Entry 1EYS (X-ray diffraction, 2.20 A resolution); this record covers chains M and H of the 4 polymer chains in the assembly.

# Chain M
Protein: Photosynthetic reaction center
Source organism: Thermochromatium tepidum
Notes: fragment: m subunit
Chain sequence (324 residues; numbered 1 to 324; the number before each row is that of its first residue):
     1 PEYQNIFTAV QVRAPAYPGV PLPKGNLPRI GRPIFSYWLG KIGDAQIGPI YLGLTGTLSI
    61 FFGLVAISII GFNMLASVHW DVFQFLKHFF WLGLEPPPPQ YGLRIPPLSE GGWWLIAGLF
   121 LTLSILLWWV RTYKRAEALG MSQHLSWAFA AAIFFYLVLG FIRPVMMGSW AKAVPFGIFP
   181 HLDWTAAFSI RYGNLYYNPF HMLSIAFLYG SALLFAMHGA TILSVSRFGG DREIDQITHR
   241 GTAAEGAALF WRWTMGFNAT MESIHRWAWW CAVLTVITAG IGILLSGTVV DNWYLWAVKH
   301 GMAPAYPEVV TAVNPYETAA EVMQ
Unresolved in the structure: 319-324
Metal / ion sites: bacteriochlorophyll a Mg site 1 near His181 (its only coordinating residue here); bacteriochlorophyll a Mg site 2 near His201 (its only coordinating residue here); Fe ion: His218, Glu233, His265 (shared with 2 residues of chain L)
Ligand contacts:
  - bacteriochlorophyll a (BCL), molecule 1: Ile67, Ile70, Leu121, Ile125, Phe149, Ala152, Ile153, Phe155, Tyr156, Leu159, Trp184, Thr185, Ala186, Phe188, Ser189, Leu195, Tyr196, Asn198, His201, Ser204, Ile205, Leu208, Tyr209, Thr275, Val276, Ala279, Gly282, Ile283
  - bacteriochlorophyll a (BCL), molecule 2: Trp128, Phe155, Tyr156, Leu159, Val174, Ile178, His181, Leu182, Trp184, Thr185
  - bacteriochlorophyll a (BCL), molecule 3: Thr185, Tyr196, Tyr209
  - bacteriochlorophyll a (BCL), molecule 4: Tyr196, Met202, Ile205, Ala206, Tyr209, Gly210, Leu213
  - 2-O-octyl-beta-D-glucopyranose (BGL), molecule 1: Ile69, Phe72, Asn73, Ala76, His79, Trp80, Ser109, Trp113
  - 2-O-octyl-beta-D-glucopyranose (BGL), molecule 2: Leu126, Trp129, Val130, Trp147, Ala150, Phe154, Leu157
  - 2-O-octyl-beta-D-glucopyranose (BGL), molecule 3: His144, Arg266, Trp270
  - 2-O-octyl-beta-D-glucopyranose (BGL), molecule 4: Pro199, Met202, Leu203, His300, Met302
  - bacteriopheophytin a (BPH), molecule 1: Ser59, Ile60, Gly63, Leu64, Ile67, Ser68, Leu121, Ser124, Ile125, Trp128, Thr132, Leu145, Ala148, Phe149, Ala152, Ala272, Val273, Val276
  - bacteriopheophytin a (BPH), molecule 2: Tyr209, Ala212, Leu213, Ala216, Met217, Trp251, Thr254, Met255
  - spirilloxanthin (CRT): Ile67, Ile70, Gly71, Phe72, Met74, Leu75, Phe85, Phe89, Ile105, Trp114, Leu115, Gly118, Leu119, Thr122, Tyr156, Leu157, Leu159, Gly160, Phe161, Trp170, Val174, Pro175, Phe176, Gly177, Ile178, His181
  - menaquinone 8 (MQ8): Leu213, Leu214, Met217, His218, Thr221, Ile222, Ala244, Ala247, Ala248, Trp251, Met255, Phe257, Asn258, Ala259, Thr260, Met261, Ile264, Trp267

# Chain H
Protein: Photosynthetic reaction center
Source organism: Thermochromatium tepidum
Notes: fragment: h subunit
Reference sequence: Q93RD8 (Q93RD8_THETI); residues 5-259 here correspond to UniProt positions 1-255 (UniProt number = residue number - 4)
Chain sequence (259 residues; row label = number of the first residue in the row):
     1 MPAGITHYID AAQITIWAFW LFFFGLIIYL RREDKREGYP LDSNRTERSG GRYKVVGFPD
    61 LPDPKTFVLP HNGGTVVAPR VEAPVAVNAT PFSPAPGSPL VPNGDPMLSG FGPAASPDRP
   121 KHCDLTFEGL PKIVPMRVAK EFSIAEGDPD PRGMTVVGLD GEVAGTVSDV WVDRSEPQIR
   181 YLEVEVAANK KKVLLPIGFS RFDKKARKVK VDAIKAAHFA NVPTLSNPDQ VTLYEEDKVC
   241 AYYAGGKLYA TAERAGPLL
Unresolved in the structure: 1-6, 44-58
Ligand contacts:
  - 2-O-octyl-beta-D-glucopyranose (BGL), molecule 1: Gln13, Ile16, Trp17, Trp20
  - 2-O-octyl-beta-D-glucopyranose (BGL), molecule 2: Leu21, Phe22, Gly25, Leu26, Tyr29

# Chain M / chain H interface
Pairs across the interface - 102 pairs, chain M then chain H:
  Pro1(M) with Arg201(H); Asp212(H)
  Glu2(M) with Gly198(H); Phe199(H); Arg201(H); Lys247(H)
  Tyr3(M) with Ile197(H); Gly198(H); Ser200(H); Arg201(H)
  Ala9(M) with Asp148(H); Lys204(H), hydrogen bond (backbone-side chain)
  Val10(M) with Asp148(H); Pro149(H); Ile179(H), hydrophobic; Phe202(H), hydrophobic
  Gln11(M) with Ile144(H); Ala145(H), hydrogen bond (backbone-backbone); Asp148(H), hydrogen bond (backbone-side chain)
  Val12(M) with Ser143(H); Pro177(H); Gln178(H); Ile179(H), hydrophobic
  Arg13(M) with Phe142(H); Ser143(H), hydrogen bond (backbone-backbone)
  Ala14(M) with Phe142(H), hydrophobic
  Pro15(M) with Glu141(H)
  Val20(M) with Phe127(H), hydrophobic
  Pro21(M) with Phe127(H)
  Tyr37(M) with Asp148(H), hydrogen bond
  Pro199(M) with Ile16(H), hydrophobic
  Phe200(M) with Thr15(H); Ile16(H), hydrophobic
  Leu203(M) with Ile16(H), hydrophobic; Phe19(H), hydrophobic; Trp20(H), hydrophobic
  Phe207(M) with Phe19(H), hydrophobic; Phe23(H), hydrophobic
  Arg227(M) with Phe199(H); Cys240(H); Lys247(H)
  Phe228(M) with Cys240(H), hydrophobic; Ala244(H), hydrophobic
  Asp231(M) with Arg180(H), salt bridge
  Arg232(M) with Asp124(H), salt bridge; Glu236(H), salt bridge
  Asp235(M) with Arg119(H), salt bridge; Asp124(H)
  Gln236(M) with Arg119(H)
  Ile237(M) with Phe67(H), hydrophobic
  Thr238(M) with Val76(H)
  His239(M) with Leu69(H); Val76(H); Arg119(H), hydrogen bond (backbone-side chain); Pro120(H); His122(H); Leu233(H)
  Arg240(M) with Glu37(H), salt bridge; Arg80(H); Glu82(H), salt bridge; Pro117(H); Arg119(H)
  Gly241(M) with Pro117(H); Arg119(H); Asp237(H)
  Thr242(M) with Ala115(H); Ser116(H); Pro117(H); Asp237(H), hydrogen bond (backbone-side chain)
  Glu245(M) with Pro117(H)
  Arg252(M) with Tyr39(H); Leu41(H)
  Phe257(M) with Arg31(H)
  Asn258(M) with Arg31(H), hydrogen bond (backbone-side chain); Asp34(H)
  Ala259(M) with Asp34(H)
  Thr260(M) with Glu33(H); Asp34(H)
  Glu262(M) with Lys65(H), salt bridge; Phe67(H)
  Ser263(M) with Glu33(H); Asp34(H), hydrogen bond
  Arg266(M) with Tyr29(H), hydrogen bond; Leu30(H); Glu33(H), salt bridge
  Trp267(M) with Ile27(H), hydrophobic; Leu30(H), hydrophobic; Arg31(H); Asp34(H), hydrogen bond
  Trp270(M) with Phe22(H), hydrophobic; Leu26(H)
  Leu274(M) with Leu26(H), hydrophobic
  Thr278(M) with Phe19(H)
  Val289(M) with Ala11(H), hydrophobic; Ala12(H)
  Val290(M) with Ala12(H), hydrophobic
  Trp296(M) with Asp10(H), hydrogen bond; Ala12(H)
  Lys299(M) with Tyr8(H); Asp10(H)
  His300(M) with Asp10(H), salt bridge; Gln13(H)
Other interface residues (no listed pair), chain M (52 interface residues in all): Tyr17, Lys41, Ile281, Leu285, Trp293
Other interface residues (no listed pair), chain H (68 interface residues in all): Arg36, Gly38, Glu128, Gly147, Pro151, Tyr181, Pro196, Ala241

# Overview
Chain M and chain H form an interface of 52 and 68 residues respectively; the contacts include 12 hydrogen
bonds and 9 salt bridges. Among the polar pairs are Asp231(M)-Arg180(H), Arg232(M)-Asp124(H) and
Arg232(M)-Glu236(H). 2 2-O-octyl-beta-D-glucopyranose molecules are bound between chain M and chain H.
Here chain M is Photosynthetic reaction center and chain H is Photosynthetic reaction center, both from
Thermochromatium tepidum. Entry 1EYS (Crystal structure of photosynthetic reaction center from a thermophilic
bacterium, thermochromatium tepidum) was determined by X-ray diffraction (same publication as 1EYT).
